PDB entry 8VAN | electron microscopy, 7.70 A resolution (low resolution: residue-level contacts below are approximate; hydrogen-bond / salt-bridge calls are withheld) | chains A and B of the 7 polymer chains in the assembly

== Chain A ==
Protein: DNA polymerase III subunit delta
From: Escherichia coli
UniProtKB: P28630 (HOLA_ECOLI); residues 1-343 here = UniProt positions 1-343
Chain sequence (343 residues; each row starts with the number of its first residue):
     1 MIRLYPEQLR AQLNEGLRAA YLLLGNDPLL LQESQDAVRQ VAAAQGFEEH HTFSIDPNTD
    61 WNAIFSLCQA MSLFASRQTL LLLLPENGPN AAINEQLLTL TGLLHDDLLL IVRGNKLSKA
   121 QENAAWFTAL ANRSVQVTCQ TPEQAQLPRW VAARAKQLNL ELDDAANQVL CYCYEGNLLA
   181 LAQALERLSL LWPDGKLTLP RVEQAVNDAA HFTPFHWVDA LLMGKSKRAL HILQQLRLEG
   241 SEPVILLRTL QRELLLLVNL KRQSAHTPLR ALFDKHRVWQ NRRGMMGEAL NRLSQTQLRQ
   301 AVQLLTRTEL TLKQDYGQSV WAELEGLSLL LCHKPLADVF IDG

== Chain B ==
Protein: DNA polymerase III subunit tau
From: Escherichia coli
Notes: EC 2.7.7.7
UniProtKB: P06710 (DPO3X_ECOLI); residue numbers follow UniProt; this construct covers 1-373
Chain sequence (376 residues; each row starts with the number of its first residue; numbers below 1 keep their minus sign (Gly-2 is residue -2)):
    -2 GPHMSYQVLA RKWRPQTFAD VVGQEHVLTA LANGLSLGRI HHAYLFSGTR GVGKTSIARL
    58 LAKGLNCETG ITATPCGVCD NCREIEQGRF VDLIEIDAAS RTKVEDTRDL LDNVQYAPAR
   118 GRFKVYLIDE VHMLSRHSFN ALLKTLEEPP EHVKFLLATT DPQKLPVTIL SRCLQFHLKA
   178 LDVEQIRHQL EHILNEEHIA HEPRALQLLA RAAEGSLRDA LSLTDQAIAS GDGQVSTQAV
   238 SAMLGTLDDD QALSLVEAMV EANGERVMAL INEAAARGIE WEALLVEMLG LLHRIAMVQL
   298 SPAALGNDMA AIELRMRELA RTIPPTDIQL YYQTLLIGRK ELPYAPDRRM GVEMTLLRAL
   358 AFHPRMPLPE PEVPRQ
Not modelled in the structure: -2 to 0, 361-373
Construct notes: expression tag (-2 to 0)
Swiss-Prot annotation at these positions:
  - binding site (ATP): Gly45 to Thr52
  - binding site (Zn(2+)): Cys64, Cys73, Cys76, Cys79
  - mutagenesis: Gly118 (G118D: In dnaX2016(Ts); present in both isoforms, unable to grow at 42 degrees Celsius)
From the paper describing this entry:
  - catalytic residues: Glu127 (citing earlier work)
  - mutagenesis - K141A: decreased catalytic activity

== Interface between chain A and chain B ==
Residue-residue contacts (53):
  Pro28(A) with Val164(B)
  Gln32(A) with Thr165(B); Ser168(B); Arg169(B)
  Gln35(A) with Leu140(B); Thr165(B); Arg169(B)
  Asp36(A) with Arg169(B)
  Arg39(A) with Glu144(B)
  Ala43(A) with Glu145(B)
  His50(A) with Glu144(B); Glu145(B)
  Thr52(A) with Asn137(B); Leu140(B); Lys141(B); Glu144(B)
  Ser54(A) with Asn137(B)
  Asp56(A) with Arg133(B); His134(B)
  Asn58(A) with Arg133(B)
  Leu83(A) with Asn137(B)
  Arg113(A) with Val164(B); Thr165(B)
  Leu179(A) with Ser168(B)
  Gln183(A) with Leu167(B); Cys170(B); Gln172(B)
  Arg187(A) with His23(B)
  Leu190(A) with Asn30(B); Arg36(B); Leu171(B)
  Leu191(A) with Thr26(B); Ala27(B); Asn30(B)
  Asp208(A) with His23(B); His174(B); Lys176(B)
  Ala209(A) with Gln172(B)
  Leu230(A) with Ser298(B); Ala300(B)
  His231(A) with Asn304(B)
  Gln234(A) with Gly303(B); Asn304(B); Asp305(B)
  Gln235(A) with Asn304(B)
  Leu238(A) with Asn304(B); Asp305(B)
  Glu325(A) with Arg291(B); Ala301(B)
  Leu329(A) with Leu297(B)
  Lys334(A) with Leu297(B)
  Phe340(A) with Leu297(B)
  Ile341(A) with Gln326(B)
Also at the interface, not in a pair above, chain A (39 interface residues in all): Leu81, Glu186, Ser189, Trp192, Val206, Lys227, Ala322, Asp338, Gly343
Also at the interface, not in a pair above, chain B (36 interface residues in all): Gly31, Phe173, His290, Met294, Tyr329

== In short ==
39 residues of chain A face 36 of chain B across their interface. From UniProt: 8 ATP-binding residues, 4
Zn2+-binding residues and one mutagenesis site on chain B. The paper reports the catalytic residue Glu127(B);
K141A of chain B reduces catalytic activity.
Here chain A is DNA polymerase III subunit delta and chain B is DNA polymerase III subunit tau, both from
Escherichia coli. Entry 8VAN (Structure of the E. coli clamp loader bound to the beta clamp in an
Initial-Binding conformation) was determined by electron microscopy (same publication as 8VAL, 8VAM, 8VAP,
8VAQ, 8VAR, 8VAS and 8VAT).
